4LJB - chains C and D of the 4 polymer chains in the assembly; structure by X-ray diffraction, 1.90 A resolution.

== Chain C (and D) ==
Name: Green to red photoconvertible GPF-like protein EosFP
From: Lobophyllia hemprichii
Notes: chain D of this document is another copy of the same molecule, construct and numbering; everything in this record applies to it too
Reference sequence: Q5S6Z9 (Q5S6Z9_LOBHE); aligned to UniProt positions 1-223 over residues 1-223
Chain sequence (227 residues; row label = number of the first residue in the row; note: 2 numbers in that range are skipped by the numbering (no residue carries them; nothing is unmodelled there); numbers below 1 keep their minus sign (His-5 is residue -5)):
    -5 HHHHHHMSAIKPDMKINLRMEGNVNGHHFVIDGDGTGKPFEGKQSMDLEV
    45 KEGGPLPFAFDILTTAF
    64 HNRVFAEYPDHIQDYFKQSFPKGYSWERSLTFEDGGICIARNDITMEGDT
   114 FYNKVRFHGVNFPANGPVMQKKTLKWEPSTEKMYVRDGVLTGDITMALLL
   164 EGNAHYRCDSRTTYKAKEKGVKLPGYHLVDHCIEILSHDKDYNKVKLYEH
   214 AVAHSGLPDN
Unresolved in the structure: -5 to -2 (chain D: -5 to 0)
Differences from the reference sequence: expression tag (-5 to 0); chromophore (64, 64, 64); engineered mutation Ser173 (Phe in Q5S6Z9), Leu191 (Phe in Q5S6Z9)
Modified residues: His64 (circularized tri-peptide chromophore; CR8)
Covalent attachments: covalent link Phe61-His64
Ligand contacts: sulfite ion (SO3): Cys195, Glu197, Tyr211

== Interface between chain C and chain D ==
Residue-residue contacts (43):
  Glu96(C) - Arg149(D)  salt bridge
  Glu140(C) - Tyr189(D)
  Pro141(C) - Tyr189(D)  hydrogen bond (backbone-side chain)
  Pro141(C) - Ser218(D)
  Pro141(C) - Gly219(D)
  Pro141(C) - Leu220(D)
  Ser142(C) - Lys145(D)
  Thr143(C) - Thr143(D)  hydrogen bond
  Thr143(C) - Lys145(D)
  Lys145(C) - Ser142(D)  hydrogen bond
  Lys145(C) - Thr158(D)  hydrogen bond (side chain-backbone)
  Lys145(C) - Met159(D)
  Lys145(C) - Ala160(D)
  Tyr147(C) - His168(D)
  Arg149(C) - Glu96(D)  salt bridge
  Arg149(C) - Arg170(D)
  Asp156(C) - Arg170(D)
  Thr158(C) - Lys145(D)
  His168(C) - Tyr147(D)
  His168(C) - Arg149(D)  hydrogen bond (backbone-side chain)
  His168(C) - Tyr189(D)
  Arg170(C) - Tyr147(D)
  Arg170(C) - Asp156(D)  salt bridge
  Arg174(C) - Arg170(D)
  Tyr189(C) - Glu140(D)
  Tyr189(C) - Pro141(D)  hydrogen bond (side chain-backbone)
  Tyr189(C) - His168(D)
  Leu191(C) - Pro141(D)
  Leu191(C) - Thr143(D)
  Asp193(C) - Leu220(D)
  Asp193(C) - Asn223(D)
  His194(C) - Leu220(D)
  Cys195(C) - Leu220(D)
  His213(C) - Leu220(D)
  Ala214(C) - Leu220(D)  hydrophobic
  Ser218(C) - Pro141(D)
  Gly219(C) - Pro141(D)
  Leu220(C) - Pro141(D)
  Leu220(C) - Cys195(D)
  Leu220(C) - His213(D)
  Leu220(C) - Val215(D)  hydrophobic
  Pro221(C) - Cys195(D)
  Pro221(C) - His213(D)
Also at the interface, not in a pair above, chain C (28 interface residues in all): Ile157, Ala160, Asp172, Val215
Also at the interface, not in a pair above, chain D (28 interface residues in all): Ile157, Asp172, Arg174, Leu191, Asp193, Pro221

== Overview ==
The chain C/chain D interface involves 28 residues from each chain, with 6 hydrogen bonds and 3 salt bridges.
Polar contacts include Glu96(C)-Arg149(D), Arg170(C)-Asp156(D) and Pro141(C)-Tyr189(D). Chain C binds sulfite
ion.
Both chains are Green to red photoconvertible GPF-like protein EosFP (Lobophyllia hemprichii). Entry 4LJB
(Structure of a photobleached state of IrisFP under high intensity laser-light) was determined by X-ray
diffraction together with 4LJC and 4LJD from the same study.
